PDB entry 7OCX | X-ray diffraction, 1.70 A resolution | chains A and C of the 4 polymer chains in the assembly

# Chain A
Protein: Protein pid-3
Source organism: Caenorhabditis elegans
Reference sequence: O76616 (PID3_CAEEL); residue numbers follow UniProt; this construct covers 196-274
Sequence (84 residues; row label = number of the first residue in the row):
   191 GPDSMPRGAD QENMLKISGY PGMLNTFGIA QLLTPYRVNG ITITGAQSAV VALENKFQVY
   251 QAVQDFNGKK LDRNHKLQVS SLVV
Unresolved in the structure: 191-197
Sequence notes: expression tag (191-195)
What the authors report for this chain:
  - self-association interface (contacts with another copy of this molecule); pairs are residue here / residue on that copy: Phe217-Phe217 (hydrophobic contact), Ala220-Phe217 (hydrophobic contact), Val228-Phe217 (hydrophobic contact), Ile231-Phe217 (hydrophobic contact), Gln221
  - mutagenesis - A220E: abolished localization

# Chain C
Protein: Embryonic developmental protein tofu-6
Source organism: Caenorhabditis elegans
Reference sequence: Q09293 (TOFU6_CAEEL); residues 1-99 here = UniProt positions 1-99
Sequence (103 residues; numbered -3 to 99; the number before each row is that of its first residue; numbers below 1 keep their minus sign (Gly-3 is residue -3)):
    -3 GPDSMASSST AYYLKDAGFH IRNIPKAWND WNLFHVFQNF GKVSYCRVVG QSNDGQVQLG
    57 FVNMMSVADA DEVRKNLNDG NLIGENFTLK VTDHKNVGGS LLP
Unresolved in the structure: -3 to 6
Sequence notes: expression tag (-3 to 0)

# Chain A / chain C interface
Pairs across the interface - 21 pairs, chain A then chain C:
  Pro225(A) with Lys38(C); Met61(C)
  Tyr226(A) with Lys38(C); Met61(C), hydrophobic
  Asn245(A) with Ser40(C), hydrogen bond (side chain-backbone); Tyr41(C)
  Lys246(A) with Asp26(C), salt bridge; Trp27(C)
  Phe247(A) with Asp26(C); Trp27(C), hydrophobic; Phe30(C), hydrophobic; Cys42(C); Arg43(C)
  Gln248(A) with Ser40(C), hydrogen bond (side chain-backbone); Met61(C)
  Tyr250(A) with Trp27(C), hydrophobic; Phe30(C), hydrophobic
  Gln251(A) with Phe30(C); Lys38(C); Val39(C), hydrogen bond (side chain-backbone)
  Asp255(A) with Lys38(C)
Also at the interface, not in a pair above, chain C (11 interface residues in all): Gln34
Interface features reported in the paper:
  - hot spots on chain A (mutagenesis) - F247E/Q251R: abolished binding to Embryonic developmental protein tofu-6 (chain C)
  - hot spots on chain C (mutagenesis) - F30E, M61E: abolished binding to Protein pid-3 (chain A)

# Overview
The interface between chain A and chain C involves 9 residues on one side and 11 on the other; the contacts
include 3 hydrogen bonds and 1 salt bridge. Polar contacts include Lys246(A)-Asp26(C), Asn245(A)-Ser40(C) and
Gln248(A)-Ser40(C). From the paper: F30E and M61E of chain C abolish binding to Protein pid-3 (chain A); a
self-association interface involving Phe217(A), Ala220(A) and Gln221(A) among others; 4 substitutions were
tested in all.
Chain A is Protein pid-3 and chain C is Embryonic developmental protein tofu-6, both from Caenorhabditis
elegans; the structure, Crystal Structure of the PID-3 TOFU-6 RRM domain complex, was determined by X-ray
diffraction (same publication as 7O6L, 7O6N and 7OCZ).
